Entry 9GKR (X-ray diffraction, 2.55 A resolution); this record covers chains A and B.

[Chain A (and B)]
Molecule: Transcriptional regulator, PadR-like family
Organism: Lactococcus cremoris subsp. cremoris MG1363
Notes: chain B of this document is another copy of the same molecule, construct and numbering; everything in this record applies to it too
UniProtKB: A2RI36 (A2RI36_LACLM); numbering as in UniProt (aligned over 2-116)
Chain sequence (131 residues; row label = number of the first residue in the row):
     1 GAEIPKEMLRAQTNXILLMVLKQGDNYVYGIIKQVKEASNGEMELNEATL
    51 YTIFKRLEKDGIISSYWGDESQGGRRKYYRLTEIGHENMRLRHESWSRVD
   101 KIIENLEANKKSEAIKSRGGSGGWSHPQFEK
Unresolved in the structure: 1-3, 71-72, 116-131 (chain B: 1-3, 71-74, 111-131)
Sequence notes: expression tag (1, 117-131); engineered mutation HOX_15 (Val in A2RI36), Met19 (Asn in A2RI36), Arg92 (Ala in A2RI36), His93 (Phe in A2RI36)
Modified positions: HOX (4-amino-L-phenylalanine) at position 15
Reported in the primary citation:
  - mutagenesis - F93H: decreased catalytic activity (FC reaction)
  - mutagenesis - N19M: decreased catalytic activity
  - mutagenesis - N19M/F93H, F93H: increased catalytic activity
  - conformationally variable residues (side-chain flip): Arg92
  - catalytic residues: Arg92, His93 (from molecular simulation)
  - catalytic residues: Asp100 (proposed by the authors, not directly observed)

[Interface between chain A and chain B]
Residue-residue contacts (41):
  Ile4(A) with Leu91(B), hydrophobic
  Pro5(A) with Arg92(B)
  Met8(A) with Arg92(B); Ser95(B); Trp96(B)
  Gln12(A) with Ser95(B), hydrogen bond; Trp96(B)
  HOX_15(A) with Val99(B)
  Ile16(A) with Val99(B), hydrophobic; Ile103(B), hydrophobic
  Met19(A) with Ile103(B), hydrophobic
  Val20(A) with Leu106(B), hydrophobic
  Gln23(A) with Glu107(B); Lys110(B), hydrogen bond (backbone-side chain)
  Gln34(A) with Leu106(B)
  Val35(A) with Leu106(B), hydrophobic
  Glu37(A) with Asn109(B), hydrogen bond
  Ala38(A) with Ile102(B); Asn105(B), hydrogen bond (backbone-side chain); Leu106(B)
  Ser39(A) with Arg98(B), hydrogen bond (backbone-side chain); Ile102(B)
  Glu42(A) with Arg98(B), salt bridge
  Leu91(A) with Ile4(B), hydrophobic
  Arg92(A) with Ile4(B); Met8(B); Trp96(B)
  Ser95(A) with Gln12(B), hydrogen bond
  Trp96(A) with Met8(B); Gln12(B)
  Val99(A) with Gln12(B); HOX_15(B)
  Ile102(A) with Ala38(B); Ser39(B)
  Ile103(A) with Met19(B), hydrophobic
  Asn105(A) with Ala38(B), hydrogen bond (side chain-backbone)
  Leu106(A) with Val20(B), hydrophobic; Gln34(B); Ala38(B), hydrophobic
  Asn109(A) with Glu37(B)
  Lys110(A) with Gln23(B), hydrogen bond
Also at the interface, not in a pair above, chain A (30 interface residues in all): Asn40, Met43, Arg98, Glu107
Also at the interface, not in a pair above, chain B (28 interface residues in all): Ile16, Asn40, Glu42, Met43

[Overview]
30 residues of chain A face 28 of chain B across their interface, with 8 hydrogen bonds and 1 salt bridge.
Polar pairs include Glu42(A)-Arg98(B), Gln12(A)-Ser95(B) and Gln23(A)-Lys110(B). The paper reports catalytic
residues Arg92(A), His93(A) and Asp100(A); N19M/F93H and F93H of chain A increase catalytic activity.
Both chains are Transcriptional regulator, PadR-like family (Lactococcus cremoris subsp. cremoris MG1363).
Entry 9GKR (Crystal structure of artificial enzyme LmrR_pAF variant RMH in crystal form 1) was determined by
X-ray diffraction together with 9GKS and 9GKT from the same study.
